3MQ9 - chains A and D of the 4 polymer chains in the assembly; structure by X-ray diffraction, 2.80 A resolution.

[Chain A (and D)]
Molecule: Bone marrow stromal antigen 2 fused to Maltose-binding periplasmic protein
Source organism: Escherichia coli
Notes: fragment: MBP residues 27-395 fused to BST-2 residues 66-139; chain D of this document is another copy of the same molecule, construct and numbering; everything in this record applies to it too
UniProtKB: chimeric construct of P0AEX9, Q10589: residues 1-369 from P0AEX9 (MALE_ECOLI) positions 27-395 (UniProt number = residue number + 26); residues 384-457 from Q10589 positions 66-139 (UniProt number = residue number - 318)
Amino-acid sequence (471 residues; row label = number of the first residue in the row; numbers below 1 keep their minus sign (Met-13 is residue -13)):
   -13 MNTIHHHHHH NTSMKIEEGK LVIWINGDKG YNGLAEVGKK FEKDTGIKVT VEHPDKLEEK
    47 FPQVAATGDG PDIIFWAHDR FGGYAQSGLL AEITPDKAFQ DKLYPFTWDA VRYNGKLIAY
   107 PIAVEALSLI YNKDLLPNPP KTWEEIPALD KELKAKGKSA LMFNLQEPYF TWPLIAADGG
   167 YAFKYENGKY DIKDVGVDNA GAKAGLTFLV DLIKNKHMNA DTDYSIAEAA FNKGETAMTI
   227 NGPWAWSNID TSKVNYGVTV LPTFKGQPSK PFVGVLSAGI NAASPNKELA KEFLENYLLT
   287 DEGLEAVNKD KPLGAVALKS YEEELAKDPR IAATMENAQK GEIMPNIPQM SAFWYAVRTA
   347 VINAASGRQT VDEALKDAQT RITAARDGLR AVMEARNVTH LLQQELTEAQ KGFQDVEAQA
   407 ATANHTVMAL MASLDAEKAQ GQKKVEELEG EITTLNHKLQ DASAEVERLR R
Not modelled in the structure: -13 to 3
Sequence notes: expression tag (370-383); engineered mutation Ala409 (Cys91 in Q10589)
Modified residues: Mse379 (selenomethionine; parent Met); Mse414 (selenomethionine; parent Met); Mse417 (selenomethionine; parent Met)

[Interface between chain A and chain D]
Residue-residue contacts (40):
  Leu388(A) - Leu388(D)  hydrophobic
  Leu392(A) - Leu392(D)  hydrophobic
  Ala395(A) - Phe399(D)
  Gly398(A) - Phe399(D)
  Phe399(A) - Ala395(D)
  Phe399(A) - Phe399(D)  hydrophobic
  Val402(A) - Val402(D)  hydrophobic
  Thr412(A) - Val413(D)
  Val413(A) - Thr412(D)
  Val413(A) - Val413(D)  hydrophobic
  Val413(A) - Leu416(D)
  Leu416(A) - Val413(D)
  Leu416(A) - Leu416(D)  hydrophobic
  Leu416(A) - Mse417(D)  hydrophobic
  Mse417(A) - Leu416(D)  hydrophobic
  Leu420(A) - Leu420(D)  hydrophobic
  Glu423(A) - Glu423(D)
  Glu423(A) - Lys424(D)
  Lys424(A) - Glu423(D)
  Lys430(A) - Val431(D)
  Val431(A) - Leu434(D)  hydrophobic
  Leu434(A) - Val431(D)  hydrophobic
  Leu434(A) - Ile438(D)  hydrophobic
  Glu437(A) - Ile438(D)
  Ile438(A) - Leu434(D)  hydrophobic
  Ile438(A) - Glu437(D)
  Ile438(A) - Ile438(D)  hydrophobic
  Ile438(A) - Leu441(D)  hydrophobic
  Leu441(A) - Ile438(D)  hydrophobic
  Leu441(A) - Asn442(D)
  Asn442(A) - Leu441(D)
  Lys444(A) - Leu445(D)
  Leu445(A) - Lys444(D)
  Leu445(A) - Leu445(D)
  Ala448(A) - Ala448(D)  hydrophobic
  Ala448(A) - Val452(D)
  Glu451(A) - Val452(D)
  Val452(A) - Val452(D)  hydrophobic
  Leu455(A) - Arg456(D)  hydrogen bond (backbone-side chain)
  Arg456(A) - Glu451(D)  salt bridge
Interface residues without a listed pair, chain A (30 interface residues in all): Ala409, Ser419, Glu435
Interface residues without a listed pair, chain D (31 interface residues in all): Gly398, Ala409, Ser419, Lys430, Glu435, Ser449, Leu455

[Overview]
30 residues of chain A and 31 residues of chain D are in contact; the contacts include 1 hydrogen bond and 1
salt bridge. Among the polar pairs are Arg456(A)-Glu451(D) and Leu455(A)-Arg456(D).
Chain A and chain D are both Bone marrow stromal antigen 2 fused to Maltose-binding periplasmic protein
(Escherichia coli); the structure, Crystal Structure of Ectodomain Mutant of BST-2/Tetherin/CD317 Fused to
MBP, was determined by X-ray diffraction (same publication as 3MQ7, 3MQB and 3MQC).
